8EHS - chains G and C of the 7 polymer chains in the assembly; structure by electron microscopy, 3.30 A resolution.

[Chain G (and C)]
Protein: CS17 fimbriae major subunit
From: Escherichia coli
Notes: chain C of this document is another copy of the same molecule, construct and numbering; everything in this record applies to it too
Reference sequence: Q848J7 (Q848J7_ECOLX); residues 1-145 here correspond to UniProt positions 24-168 (UniProt number = residue number + 23)
Amino-acid sequence (145 residues; each row starts with the number of its first residue):
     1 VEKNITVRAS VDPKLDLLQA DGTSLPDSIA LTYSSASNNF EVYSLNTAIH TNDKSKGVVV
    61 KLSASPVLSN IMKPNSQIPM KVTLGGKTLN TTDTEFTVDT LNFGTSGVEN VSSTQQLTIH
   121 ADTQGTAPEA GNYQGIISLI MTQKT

[Chain G / chain C interface]
Contacting residue pairs (18):
  D12(G) - S106(C)
  K61(G) - N102(C)  hydrogen bond
  S63(G) - S113(C)
  S63(G) - T114(C)
  I71(G) - E41(C)
  I71(G) - V42(C)  hydrogen bond (backbone-backbone)
  M72(G) - S34(C)  hydrogen bond
  M72(G) - S37(C)
  M72(G) - N39(C)
  M72(G) - F40(C)
  M72(G) - E41(C)
  P74(G) - V42(C)
  P74(G) - H120(C)
  I136(G) - N46(C)
  I136(G) - Q116(C)
  I140(G) - N102(C)
  I140(G) - T105(C)
  M141(G) - T105(C)
Interface residues without a listed pair, chain G (11 interface residues in all): Q134, T142
Interface residues without a listed pair, chain C (17 interface residues in all): S44, D99, G107

[Summary]
Chain G and chain C form an interface of 11 and 17 residues respectively, with 3 hydrogen bonds. Polar pairs
include K61(G)-N102(C), M72(G)-S34(C) and I71(G)-V42(C).
Both chains are CS17 fimbriae major subunit (Escherichia coli). Entry 8EHS (Cryo-EM reconstruction of the CS17
bacterial adhesion pili) was determined by electron microscopy (same publication as 8EHR).
